6RDE - chains G and R of the 20 polymer chains in the assembly; structure by electron microscopy, 2.90 A resolution.

== Chain G ==
Molecule: Mitochondrial ATP synthase subunit c
Source organism: Polytomella sp. Pringsheim 198.80
Sequence (127 residues; row label = number of the first residue in the row):
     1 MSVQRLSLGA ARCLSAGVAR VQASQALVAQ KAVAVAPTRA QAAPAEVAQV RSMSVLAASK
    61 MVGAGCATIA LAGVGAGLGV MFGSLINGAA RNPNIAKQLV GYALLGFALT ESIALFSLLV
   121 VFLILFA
Not modelled in the structure: 1-53

== Chain R ==
Molecule: Mitochondrial ATP synthase subunit delta
Source organism: Polytomella sp. Pringsheim 198.80
UniProt: D7P7X6 (D7P7X6_9CHLO); residues 1-199 here = UniProt positions 1-199
Sequence (199 residues; numbered 1 to 199; the number before each row is that of its first residue):
     1 MFGLKRAVTV GRRFISTSAA RMEAAAPAGP KEFTEVWNKK APSTLIVPEF PSNYTAVKAV
    61 GEGQVHGDAF PVNFYTPHSI LSQAQKDTVV LPGVDGYFGV KASHVPTIAQ LKPGVVELHS
   121 GAESEKFFVS GGFAFVHPNG VTDICVLEAA TLDQVDPAAV KSALAAASAA QPTDEFEQAA
   181 NRAAIELYSA LESAVEAKA
Not modelled in the structure: 1-22

== Chain G / chain R interface ==
Contacting residue pairs - 10 pairs, chain G then chain R:
  Arg91(G) - Asp95(R)
  Arg91(G) - Gly96(R)  hydrogen bond (side chain-backbone)
  Arg91(G) - Phe98(R)
  Arg91(G) - Gly99(R)  hydrogen bond (backbone-backbone)
  Asn92(G) - Tyr97(R)
  Pro93(G) - Gly99(R)
  Pro93(G) - Lys101(R)
  Asn94(G) - Thr88(R)  hydrogen bond
  Asn94(G) - Val90(R)
  Asn94(G) - Lys101(R)
Interface residues without a listed pair, chain G (5 interface residues in all): Ala90
Interface residues without a listed pair, chain R (9 interface residues in all): His119

== Summary ==
The interface between chain G and chain R involves 5 residues on one side and 9 on the other; the contacts
include 3 hydrogen bonds. Polar pairs include Arg91(G)-Gly96(R), Asn94(G)-Thr88(R) and Arg91(G)-Gly99(R).
Chain G is Mitochondrial ATP synthase subunit c and chain R is Mitochondrial ATP synthase subunit delta, both
from Polytomella sp. Pringsheim 198.80; the structure, CryoEM structure of Polytomella F-ATP synthase, Primary
rotary state 2, focussed refinement of F1 head and ..., was determined by electron microscopy, deposited
together with 6RD4, 6RD5, 6RD6, 6RD7, 6RD8, 6RD9 and 46 further entries.
